7B6X - chains F and G of the 8 polymer chains in the assembly; structure by electron microscopy, 3.60 A resolution.

[Chain F]
Molecule: Trafficking protein particle complex subunit 5
Source organism: Drosophila melanogaster
UniProt: Q7K2Q8 (Q7K2Q8_DROME); numbering as in UniProt (aligned over 1-194)
Amino-acid sequence (194 residues; numbered 1 to 194; the number before each row is that of its first residue):
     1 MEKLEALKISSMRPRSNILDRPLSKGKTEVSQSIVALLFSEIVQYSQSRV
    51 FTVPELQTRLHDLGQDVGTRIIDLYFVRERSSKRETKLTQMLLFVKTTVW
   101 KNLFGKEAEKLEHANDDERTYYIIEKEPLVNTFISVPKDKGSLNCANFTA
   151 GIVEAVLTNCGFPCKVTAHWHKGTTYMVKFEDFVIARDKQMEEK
Unresolved in the structure: 1-30

[Chain G]
Molecule: Trafficking protein particle complex subunit
Source organism: Drosophila melanogaster
UniProt: Q9VSY8 (Q9VSY8_DROME); residues 1-178 here = UniProt positions 1-178
Amino-acid sequence (178 residues; each row starts with the number of its first residue):
     1 MSRQASRLDAKKVNSEFLTLTYGALVTQMLRDFENAEDVNKQLERIGYNM
    51 GMRLIEDFLARTSAPRCLEMRETADRIQQAFRIYLNIQPTISNWSPASDE
   101 FSLVFDSNPLTEFVELPPDLTNLRYSAILSGCIRGALEMVQLEVQCWFVQ
   151 DQLKGDNVTELRVKFVRRLEEVIPAGED
Unresolved in the structure: 1-9

[How chain F and chain G interact]
Pairs across the interface - 41 pairs, chain F then chain G:
  S31(F) with K11(G), hydrogen bond (backbone-side chain); V13(G); Y84(G), hydrogen bond (backbone-backbone)
  Q32(F) with K11(G), hydrogen bond (backbone-backbone); K12(G), hydrogen bond
  S33(F) with D57(G); Y84(G)
  I34(F) with Y84(G), hydrophobic; L85(G), hydrophobic
  V35(F) with F17(G), hydrophobic; L18(G), hydrophobic
  L37(F) with M50(G), hydrophobic; R53(G); L54(G)
  L38(F) with L18(G), hydrophobic; T21(G); M50(G), hydrophobic
  E41(F) with I46(G); N49(G); M50(G), hydrogen bond (side chain-backbone)
  I42(F) with L25(G), hydrophobic
  Y45(F) with M29(G), hydrogen bond; D32(G), hydrogen bond; F33(G); Q42(G)
  R49(F) with Q28(G); D32(G), salt bridge
  R59(F) with Q28(G), hydrogen bond; D32(G), salt bridge
  L63(F) with A24(G), hydrophobic
  D66(F) with R31(G), salt bridge
  R70(F) with L20(G)
  Y75(F) with E16(G), hydrogen bond
  K101(F) with N14(G)
  N102(F) with N14(G); E16(G)
  L103(F) with N14(G), hydrogen bond (backbone-side chain); F17(G), hydrophobic
  F104(F) with N14(G); F17(G), hydrophobic
  L129(F) with F17(G), hydrophobic
Other interface residues (no listed pair), chain F (25 interface residues in all): V67, I71, G105, F148
Other interface residues (no listed pair), chain G (30 interface residues in all): A10, T27, I83, N86, L110

[Summary]
The interface between chain F and chain G involves 25 residues on one side and 30 on the other; the contacts
include 10 hydrogen bonds and 3 salt bridges. Among the polar pairs are R49(F)-D32(G), R59(F)-D32(G) and
D66(F)-R31(G).
Here chain F is Trafficking protein particle complex subunit 5 and chain G is Trafficking protein particle
complex subunit, both from Drosophila melanogaster. Entry 7B6X (TRAPPCore from the MiniTRAPPIII complex) was
determined by electron microscopy.
